PDB entry 6UTF | electron microscopy, 3.40 A resolution | chains Z and A of the 28 polymer chains in the assembly

== Chain Z ==
Name: Proteasome subunit beta
Source organism: Thermoplasma acidophilum
Notes: EC 3.4.25.1
UniProt: P28061 (PSB_THEAC); residues -7 to 203 here correspond to UniProt positions 1-211 (UniProt number = residue number + 8)
Amino-acid sequence (211 residues; row label = number of the first residue in the row; numbers below 1 keep their minus sign (Met-7 is residue -7)):
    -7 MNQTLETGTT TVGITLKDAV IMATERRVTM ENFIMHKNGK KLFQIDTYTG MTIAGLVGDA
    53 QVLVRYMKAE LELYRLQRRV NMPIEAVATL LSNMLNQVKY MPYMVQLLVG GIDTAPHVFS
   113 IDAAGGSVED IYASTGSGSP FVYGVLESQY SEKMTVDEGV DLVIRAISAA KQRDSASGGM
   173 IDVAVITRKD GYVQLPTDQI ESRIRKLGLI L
Unresolved in the structure: -7 to 0
UniProt features mapped onto this chain:
  - active site: Thr1 (Nucleophile)

== Chain A ==
Name: Proteasome subunit alpha
Source organism: Thermoplasma acidophilum
Notes: EC 3.4.25.1
UniProt: P25156 (PSA_THEAC); residues 7-233 here = UniProt positions 7-233
Amino-acid sequence (227 residues; numbered 7 to 233; the number before each row is that of its first residue):
     7 AYDRAITVFS PDGRLFQVEY AREAVKKGST ALGMKFANGV LLISDKKVRS RLIEQNSIEA
    67 IQLIDDYVAA VTSGLVADAR VLVDFARISA QQEKVTYGSL VNIENLVKRV ADQMQQYTQY
   127 GGVRPYGVSL IFAGIDQIGP RLFDCDPAGT INEYKATAIG SGKDAVVSFL EREYKENLPE
   187 KEAVTLGIKA LKSSLEEGEE LKAPEIASIT VGNKYRIYDQ EEVKKFL
Differences from the reference sequence: engineered mutation Ala66 (Lys in P25156)
UniProt features mapped onto this chain:
  - mutagenesis: Leu81 (L81A/E/G: Prevents PAN to stimulate gate opening), Val82 (V82A: No effect on PAN's ability to stimulate gate opening; V82D/G: Prevents PAN to stimulate gate opening)
Reported in the primary citation:
  - mutagenesis - R28L: increased binding to PAN (citing earlier work)
  - mutagenesis - R28L: unchanged catalytic activity (citing earlier work)

== How chain Z and chain A interact ==
Contacting residue pairs (14; chain Z residue first):
  Ala61(Z) - Gln97(A)
  Glu64(Z) - Asp71(A)
  Glu64(Z) - Asp72(A)
  Glu64(Z) - Lys100(A)
  Leu65(Z) - Arg93(A)
  Leu65(Z) - Gln97(A)
  Arg67(Z) - Asp72(A)  salt bridge
  Leu68(Z) - Leu69(A)
  Leu68(Z) - Ile70(A)
  Leu68(Z) - Asp71(A)
  Leu68(Z) - Asp72(A)
  Leu68(Z) - Arg93(A)  hydrogen bond (backbone-side chain)
  Arg71(Z) - Asn62(A)  hydrogen bond (side chain-backbone)
  Arg71(Z) - Glu65(A)  salt bridge
Also at the interface, not in a pair above, chain Z (9 interface residues in all): Thr39, Arg57, Gln69
Also at the interface, not in a pair above, chain A (12 interface residues in all): Ser63, Val101, Lys220

== Summary ==
9 residues of chain Z face 12 of chain A across their interface; the contacts include 2 hydrogen bonds and 2
salt bridges. Polar pairs include Arg67(Z)-Asp72(A), Arg71(Z)-Glu65(A) and Leu68(Z)-Arg93(A). From the paper:
R28L of chain A increases binding to PAN; R28L of chain A leaves catalytic activity unchanged.
Here chain Z is Proteasome subunit beta and chain A is Proteasome subunit alpha, both from Thermoplasma
acidophilum. Entry 6UTF (Allosteric coupling between alpha-rings of the 20S proteasome, archaea 20S proteasome
singly capped with a PAN ...) was determined by electron microscopy together with 6UTG, 6UTH, 6UTI and 6UTJ
from the same study.
